Entry 9CYR (X-ray diffraction, 1.65 A resolution); this record covers chain A.

# Chain A
Molecule: Tyrosine-protein phosphatase non-receptor type 1
Source organism: Homo sapiens
Notes: EC 3.1.3.48
UniProtKB: P18031 (PTN1_HUMAN); residue numbers follow UniProt; this construct covers 1-321
Chain sequence (321 residues; numbered 1 to 321; the number before each row is that of its first residue):
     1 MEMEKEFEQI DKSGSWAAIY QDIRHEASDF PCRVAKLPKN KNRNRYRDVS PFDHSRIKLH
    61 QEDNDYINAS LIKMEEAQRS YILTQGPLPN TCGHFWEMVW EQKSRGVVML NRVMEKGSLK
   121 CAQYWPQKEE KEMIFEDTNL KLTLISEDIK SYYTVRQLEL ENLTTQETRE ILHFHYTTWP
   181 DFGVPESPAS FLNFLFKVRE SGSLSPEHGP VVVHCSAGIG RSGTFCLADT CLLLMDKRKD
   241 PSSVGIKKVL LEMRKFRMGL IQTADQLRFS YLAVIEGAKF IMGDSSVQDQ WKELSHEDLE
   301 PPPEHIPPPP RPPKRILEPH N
Disordered / not traced: 1, 286-321
Differences from the reference sequence: engineered mutation Gly245 (Asp in P18031)
Modified / non-standard residues: Cys92 (s,S-(2-hydroxyethyl)thiocysteine; CME)
UniProt features mapped onto this chain:
  - active site: Cys215 (Phosphocysteine intermediate)
  - binding site (substrate): Asp181, Cys215 to Arg221, Gln262
  - modified residue: Met1 (N-acetylmethionine), Tyr20 (Phosphotyrosine), Ser50 (Phosphoserine), Tyr66 (Phosphotyrosine), Cys215 (Cysteine persulfide), Ser242 (Phosphoserine), Ser243 (Phosphoserine)
  - cross-link: Cys215 to Ser216 (N,N-(cysteine-1,S-diyl)serine (Cys-Ser))
From the paper describing this entry:
  - conformationally variable residues: Lys247
  - mutagenesis - I19V, Q78R: decreased catalytic activity
  - mutagenesis - I19V: unchanged signaling
  - mutagenesis - P302Q: unchanged catalytic activity
  - mutagenesis - Q78R, P302Q: increased signaling in response to leptin
  - mutagenesis - Q78R (Tm change -3.7 degC), P302Q (Tm change -2.0 degC): decreased stability
  - mutagenesis - I19V (Tm change -0.4 degC): unchanged stability
  - catalytic residues: Cys215 (citing earlier work)
  - allosteric site: Gln78

# Overview
From UniProt: active-site residue Cys215 and 9 substrate-binding residues. The paper reports the catalytic
residue Cys215; I19V and Q78R reduce catalytic activity.
Chain A is Tyrosine-protein phosphatase non-receptor type 1 (Homo sapiens); the structure, Crystal structure
of D245G mutant human PTP1B (PTPN1) at room temperature (298 K), was determined by X-ray diffraction,
deposited together with 9CYO, 9CYP and 9CYQ.
